Entry 9ITP (electron microscopy, 3.85 A resolution); this record covers chains V and Z of the 16 polymer chains in the assembly.

Chain V:
Molecule: ATP synthase subunit b
Organism: Chloroflexus aurantiacus J-10-fl
UniProt: A9WGS8 (ATPF_CHLAA); numbering as in UniProt (aligned over 1-164)
Sequence (164 residues; numbered 1 to 164; the number before each row is that of its first residue):
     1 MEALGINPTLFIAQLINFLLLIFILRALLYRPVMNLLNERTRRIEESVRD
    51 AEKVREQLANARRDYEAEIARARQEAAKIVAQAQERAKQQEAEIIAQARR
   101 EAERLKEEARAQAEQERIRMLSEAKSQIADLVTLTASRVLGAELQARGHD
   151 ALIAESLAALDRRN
Unresolved in the structure: 1-4, 158-164

Chain Z:
Molecule: ATP synthase subunit a
Organism: Chloroflexus aurantiacus J-10-fl
UniProt: A9WGT0 (A9WGT0_CHLAA); residues 1-312 here = UniProt positions 1-312
Sequence (312 residues; each row starts with the number of its first residue):
     1 MSTRTRNILIIVGALIISIASRFFLYTGPPHVEVAAEVIFDGIPGFPITN
    51 SFVVAIIIDIFVIALAVAATRNLQMVPRGLQNVMEFILESLYNLFRNINA
   101 KYVATAFPLVATIFLFVLFGNWFGLLPGVGSIGVCHEKKEEHAVVDERLA
   151 LAAPAAPLSSVAAAEGEEIHDTCAAQGKKLVPLFRAPAADLNFTFAIAVI
   201 SFVFIEYWGFRALGPGYLKKFFNTNGIMSFVGIIEFISELVKPFALAFRL
   251 FGNIFAGEVLLVVMAFLVPLLLPLPFYGFEVFVGFIQALIFALLTYAFLN
   301 IAVTGHDEEHAH
Unresolved in the structure: 1-11, 136-168, 305-312
Cystine bridges: Cys135-Cys173

How chain V and chain Z interact:
Residue-residue contacts (61):
  Gly5(V) - Glu37(Z)
  Gly5(V) - Asn192(Z)  hydrogen bond (backbone-side chain)
  Ile6(V) - Asn192(Z)
  Asn7(V) - Asn192(Z)  hydrogen bond (backbone-side chain)
  Leu10(V) - Pro47(Z)
  Leu10(V) - Thr49(Z)
  Leu10(V) - Phe52(Z)  hydrophobic
  Leu10(V) - Asn192(Z)
  Phe11(V) - Asn192(Z)
  Phe11(V) - Phe195(Z)
  Phe11(V) - Ala196(Z)  hydrophobic
  Phe11(V) - Val199(Z)  hydrophobic
  Ala13(V) - Phe52(Z)
  Gln14(V) - Ser51(Z)  hydrogen bond
  Gln14(V) - Phe52(Z)
  Gln14(V) - Ala55(Z)
  Gln14(V) - Asp190(Z)
  Gln14(V) - Asn192(Z)
  Gln14(V) - Phe193(Z)
  Leu15(V) - Ala196(Z)
  Leu15(V) - Ile200(Z)  hydrophobic
  Asn17(V) - Ala55(Z)
  Asn17(V) - Ile56(Z)
  Asn17(V) - Asp59(Z)
  Phe18(V) - Thr112(Z)
  Phe18(V) - Ile113(Z)  hydrophobic
  Phe18(V) - Phe116(Z)  hydrophobic
  Phe18(V) - Ile197(Z)  hydrophobic
  Phe18(V) - Ile200(Z)  hydrophobic
  Leu21(V) - Asp59(Z)
  Leu21(V) - Thr112(Z)
  Leu21(V) - Phe116(Z)  hydrophobic
  Ile22(V) - Pro108(Z)
  Ile22(V) - Leu109(Z)  hydrophobic
  Ile22(V) - Thr112(Z)
  Ile24(V) - Ile63(Z)  hydrophobic
  Leu25(V) - Val62(Z)  hydrophobic
  Arg26(V) - Pro108(Z)
  Leu28(V) - Ile63(Z)
  Leu28(V) - Ala66(Z)  hydrophobic
  Leu28(V) - Val67(Z)  hydrophobic
  Leu28(V) - Thr70(Z)
  Leu29(V) - Ala66(Z)  hydrophobic
  Leu29(V) - Thr70(Z)
  Leu29(V) - Met84(Z)  hydrophobic
  Tyr30(V) - Leu88(Z)  hydrophobic
  Tyr30(V) - Phe107(Z)  hydrophobic
  Tyr30(V) - Pro108(Z)
  Tyr30(V) - Ala111(Z)
  Tyr30(V) - Thr112(Z)  hydrogen bond (side chain-backbone)
  Tyr30(V) - Leu115(Z)
  Pro32(V) - Leu73(Z)  hydrophobic
  Val33(V) - Leu88(Z)  hydrophobic
  Met34(V) - Tyr92(Z)  hydrophobic
  Leu36(V) - Met75(Z)  hydrophobic
  Leu36(V) - Glu85(Z)
  Leu37(V) - Glu89(Z)
  Arg40(V) - Gln74(Z)
  Arg40(V) - Met75(Z)  hydrogen bond (side chain-backbone)
  Arg40(V) - Pro77(Z)
  Arg40(V) - Glu85(Z)  salt bridge
Interface residues without a listed pair, chain V (27 interface residues in all): Thr9, Leu19, Arg43
Interface residues without a listed pair, chain Z (42 interface residues in all): Phe46, Val76, Gln81, Pro187

Overview:
Chain V and chain Z form an interface of 27 and 42 residues respectively, with 5 hydrogen bonds and 1 salt
bridge. Polar pairs include Arg40(V)-Glu85(Z), Gly5(V)-Asn192(Z) and Asn7(V)-Asn192(Z).
Here chain V is ATP synthase subunit b and chain Z is ATP synthase subunit a, both from Chloroflexus
aurantiacus J-10-fl. Entry 9ITP (Chloroflexus aurantiacus ATP synthase, state 2, focused refinement of FO and
peripheral stalk) was determined by electron microscopy together with 9ITJ, 9ITK, 9ITL, 9ITM, 9ITN, 9ITO and
11 further entries from the same study.
